Entry 7YUZ (X-ray diffraction, 1.88 A resolution); this record covers chains A and I.

Chain A:
Protein: Isoform 2B of GTPase KRas
Source organism: Homo sapiens
UniProt: P01116 (RASK_HUMAN), isoform P01116-2; residues 2-174 here = UniProt positions 2-174
Sequence (179 residues; row label = number of the first residue in the row; numbers below 1 keep their minus sign (Gly-4 is residue -4)):
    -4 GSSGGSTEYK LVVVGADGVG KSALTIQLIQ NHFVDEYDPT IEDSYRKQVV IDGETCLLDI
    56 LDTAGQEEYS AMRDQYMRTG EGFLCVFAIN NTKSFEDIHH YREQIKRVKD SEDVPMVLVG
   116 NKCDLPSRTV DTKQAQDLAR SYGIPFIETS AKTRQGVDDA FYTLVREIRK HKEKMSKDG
Not modelled in the structure: -4 to 0, 171-174
Sequence notes: expression tag (-4 to 1); engineered mutation Asp12 (Gly in P01116)
Metal / ion sites: Mg2+: Ser17 (together with GDP)
Residues lining bound ligands: GDP (guanosine-5'-diphosphate): Ala11, Asp12, Gly13, Val14, Gly15, Lys16, Ser17, Ala18, Phe28, Val29, Asp30, Glu31, Tyr32, Asp57, Asn116, Lys117, Asp119, Leu120, Ser145, Ala146, Lys147
Swiss-Prot annotation at these positions:
  - motif: Tyr32 to Tyr40 (Effector region)
  - binding site (GTP): Gly10, Ala11, Gly13 to Ala18, Val29 to Thr35, Ala59, Gly60, Asn116 to Asp119
  - modified residue: Thr2 (N-acetylthreonine), Lys104 (N6-acetyllysine)
  - glycosylation: Thr35 (Microbial infection: O-linked (Glc) threonine)
  - natural variant: Lys5 (K5E: In NS3; K5N: In GASC), Gly10 (G10GG: In AML), Asp12 (G12D: In GASC, JMML and SFM; this construct carries the variant), Gly13 (G13D: In GASC, JMML and OES; G13R: In pylocytic astrocytoma), Val14 (V14I: In NS3), Leu19 (L19F: In OES), Gln22 (Q22E: In CFC2; Q22R: In NS3), Pro34 (P34L: In NS3; P34Q: In NS3; P34R: In CFC2), Ile36 (I36M: In NS3), Thr58 (T58I: In NS3), Ala59 (A59T: In GASC), Gly60 (G60R: In CFC2; G60S: In NS3), 8 further natural variant entries in UniProt
  - mutagenesis: Asp38 (D38A: Decreased interaction with MAPKAP1/SIN1), Tyr40 (Y40A: Decreased interaction with MAPKAP1/SIN1), Gln61 (Q61L: Promotes GTP binding)

Chain I:
Protein: AP8784
Sequence (11 residues; row label = number of the first residue in the row):
     1 AIGGXGXWFV X
Modified positions: Ala1 (N-methyl-L-alanine; MAA); Gly3, Gly4, Gly6 (sarcosine; SAR); 7T2 ((2S)-3-(4-chlorophenyl)-2-(methylamino)propanoic acid) at position 5, FCL (3-chloro-L-phenylalanine) at position 7, 7TK ((3S)-3-azanyl-4-oxidanylidene-4-pyrrolidin-1-yl-butanoic acid) at position 11; Phe9 (N-methylphenylalanine; MEA); Val10 (N-methylvaline; MVA)
Covalent attachments: covalent link Ala1-7TK_11

How chain A and chain I interact:
Residue-residue contacts - 32 pairs, chain A then chain I:
  Val9(A) with FCL_7(I)
  Thr58(A) with FCL_7(I)
  Ala59(A) with FCL_7(I)
  Gln61(A) with FCL_7(I); Trp8(I), hydrogen bond (backbone-backbone)
  Glu62(A) with Trp8(I); Phe9(I)
  Glu63(A) with Trp8(I); Phe9(I)
  Tyr64(A) with Phe9(I)
  Arg68(A) with FCL_7(I); Trp8(I)
  Asp69(A) with Val10(I); 7TK_11(I)
  Met72(A) with Val10(I)
  Asp92(A) with Gly6(I)
  His95(A) with Gly4(I); 7T2_5(I); Gly6(I)
  Tyr96(A) with Gly6(I); FCL_7(I)
  Glu98(A) with Gly4(I)
  Gln99(A) with Ile2(I), hydrogen bond (side chain-backbone); Gly3(I); Gly4(I); 7T2_5(I); Gly6(I); FCL_7(I), hydrogen bond (side chain-backbone); Val10(I)
  Arg102(A) with Ile2(I)
  Val103(A) with Ile2(I), hydrophobic; Val10(I)
Interface residues without a listed pair, chain A (19 interface residues in all): Lys16, Gly60

Summary:
19 residues of chain A and 10 residues of chain I are in contact; the contacts include 3 hydrogen bonds. Polar
contacts include Gln99(A)-Ile2(I), Gln99(A)-FCL_7(I) and Gln61(A)-Trp8(I). Bound to chain A: GDP. From
UniProt: 21 GTP-binding residues and 3 mutagenesis sites on chain A.
Chain A is Isoform 2B of GTPase KRas (Homo sapiens) and chain I is AP8784; the structure, Human K-Ras G12D
(GDP-bound) in complex with cyclic peptide inhibitor AP8784, was determined by X-ray diffraction.
